6T8H - chains C and D of the 7 polymer chains in the assembly; structure by electron microscopy, 3.77 A resolution.

# Chain C (and D)
Name: DNA polymerase sliding clamp
Organism: Pyrococcus abyssi (strain GE5 / Orsay)
Notes: chain D of this document is another copy of the same molecule, construct and numbering; everything in this record applies to it too
Reference sequence: Q9UYX8 (PCNA_PYRAB); numbering as in UniProt (aligned over 1-249)
Amino-acid sequence (261 residues; each row starts with the number of its first residue; numbers below 1 keep their minus sign (Met-11 is residue -11)):
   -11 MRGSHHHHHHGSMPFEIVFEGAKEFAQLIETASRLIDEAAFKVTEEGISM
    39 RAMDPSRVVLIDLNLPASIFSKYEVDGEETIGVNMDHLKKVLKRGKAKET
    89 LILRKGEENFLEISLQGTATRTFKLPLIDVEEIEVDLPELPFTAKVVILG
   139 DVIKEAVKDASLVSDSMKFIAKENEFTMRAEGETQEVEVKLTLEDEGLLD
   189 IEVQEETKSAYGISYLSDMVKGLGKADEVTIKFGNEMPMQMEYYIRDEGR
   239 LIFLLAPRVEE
Disordered / not traced: -11 to 1, 248-249
Sequence notes: initiating methionine (-11); expression tag (-10 to 0)

# Chain C / chain D interface
Contacting residue pairs (20):
  His75(C) with Gln173(D), hydrogen bond
  Arg82(C) with Asp147(D), salt bridge
  Lys84(C) with Glu143(D), salt bridge
  Thr106(C) with Glu184(D)
  Thr108(C) with Val177(D); Lys178(D)
  Arg109(C) with Glu143(D); Asp147(D), salt bridge; Glu176(D); Val177(D)
  Thr110(C) with Glu174(D); Val175(D); Glu176(D), hydrogen bond (backbone-backbone)
  Phe111(C) with Asp147(D); Glu174(D); Val175(D), hydrophobic
  Lys112(C) with Gln173(D); Glu174(D), salt bridge
  Leu113(C) with Gln173(D)
  Pro114(C) with Thr172(D)
Also at the interface, not in a pair above, chain C (14 interface residues in all): Lys78, Glu87, Phe98
Also at the interface, not in a pair above, chain D (12 interface residues in all): Lys146, Leu150

# Summary
14 residues of chain C face 12 of chain D across their interface; the contacts include 2 hydrogen bonds and 4
salt bridges. Polar contacts include Arg82(C)-Asp147(D), Lys84(C)-Glu143(D) and Arg109(C)-Asp147(D).
Chain C and chain D are both DNA polymerase sliding clamp (Pyrococcus abyssi (strain GE5 / Orsay)); the
structure, Cryo-EM structure of the DNA-bound PolD-PCNA processive complex from P. abyssi, was determined by
electron microscopy, deposited together with 6T7X and 6T7Y.
